8Y3U - chains H and K of the 12 polymer chains in the assembly; structure by electron microscopy, 2.98 A resolution.

== Chain H ==
Name: SGP
From: Ebola virus
UniProt: A0A1C4HDL5 (A0A1C4HDL5_9MONO); residue numbers follow UniProt; this construct covers 32-186
Sequence (157 residues; numbered 32 to 188; the number before each row is that of its first residue):
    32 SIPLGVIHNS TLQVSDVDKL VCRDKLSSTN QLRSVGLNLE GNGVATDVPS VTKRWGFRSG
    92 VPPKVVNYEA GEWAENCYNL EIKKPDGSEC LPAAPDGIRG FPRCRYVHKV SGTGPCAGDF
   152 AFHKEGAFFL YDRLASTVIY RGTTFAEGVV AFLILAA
Sequence notes: expression tag (187-188)
Disulfides: Cys108-Cys135, Cys121-Cys147
What the authors report for this chain:
  - mutagenesis - I33A, P34A: decreased binding to 2G1 vh

== Chain K ==
Name: Virion spike glycoprotein
From: Ebola virus
UniProt: A0A1C4HDV6 (A0A1C4HDV6_9MONO); numbering as in UniProt (aligned over 503-597)
Sequence (97 residues; each row starts with the number of its first residue):
   503 VIVNAQPKCN PNLHYWTTQD EGAAIGLAWI PYFGPAAEGI YTEGLMHNQD GLICGLRQLA
   563 NETTQALQLF LRATTELRTF SILNRKAIDF LLQRWAA
Sequence notes: expression tag (598-599)
Disulfides: Cys511-Cys556
What the authors report for this chain:
  - mutagenesis - T565A, L569A: decreased binding to 2G1 vh
  - post-translational modification sites: Asn563
  - mutagenesis - N563A: unchanged binding to 2G1 vh

== Chain H / chain K interface ==
Pairs across the interface - 9 pairs, chain H then chain K:
  Asp55(H) - Ala599(K)
  Lys56(H) - Ala599(K)
  Leu57(H) - Leu594(K)
  Leu57(H) - Ala598(K)
  Thr60(H) - Arg587(K)
  Thr60(H) - Ile590(K)
  Thr60(H) - Asp591(K)  hydrogen bond
  Thr60(H) - Leu594(K)
  Arg164(H) - Thr577(K)
Interface residues without a listed pair, chain H (8 interface residues in all): Ser58, Ser59, Asp127
Interface residues without a listed pair, chain K (11 interface residues in all): Ala575, Thr576, Leu579, Gln595

== In short ==
Chain H and chain K form an interface of 8 and 11 residues respectively; the contacts include 1 hydrogen bond.
Its one hydrogen-bonded contact is Thr60(H)-Asp591(K). The paper reports that I33A and P34A of chain H reduce
binding to 2G1 vh; a modification site at Asn563(K); 5 substitutions were tested in all.
Here chain H is SGP and chain K is Virion spike glycoprotein, both from Ebola virus. Entry 8Y3U (Ebola virus
glycoprotein in complex with a broadly neutralizing antibody 2G1) was determined by electron microscopy.
